5ISQ - chain X; structure by X-ray diffraction, 1.90 A resolution.

== Chain X ==
Molecule: Dihydrofolate reductase
From: Staphylococcus aureus
Notes: EC 1.5.1.3
UniProtKB: P0A017 (DYR_STAAU); residues 1-157 here correspond to UniProt positions 2-158 (UniProt number = residue number + 1)
Sequence (160 residues; row label = number of the first residue in the row):
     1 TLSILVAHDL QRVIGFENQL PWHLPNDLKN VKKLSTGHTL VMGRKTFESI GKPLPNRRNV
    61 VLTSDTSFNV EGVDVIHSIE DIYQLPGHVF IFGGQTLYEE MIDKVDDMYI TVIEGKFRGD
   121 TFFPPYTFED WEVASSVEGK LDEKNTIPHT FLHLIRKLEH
Unresolved in the structure: 158-160
Construct notes: engineered mutation N30 (His31 in P0A017), Y98 (Phe99 in P0A017); expression tag (158-160)
Residues lining bound ligands:
  - NADP (NAP; NADP nicotinamide-adenine-dinucleotide phosphate): V6, A7, I14, G15, F16, N18, Q19, L20, W22, G43, R44, K45, T46, L62, T63, S64, D65, H77, I79, F92, G93, G94, Q95, T96, L97, Y98, E100, T121
  - ucp1106 (U06; 4-[3-[3-[2,4-bis(azanyl)-6-ethyl-pyrimidin-5-yl]prop-2-ynyl]-4-methoxy-phenyl]benzoic acid): L5, V6, A7, N18, Q19, L20, D27, L28, V31, T46, S49, I50, L54, F92, Y98, T111
UniProt features mapped onto this chain:
  - binding site (substrate): L5, V6, D27, S49, R57, F92
  - binding site (NADP(+)): V6, A7, I14 to Q19, G43 to T46, L62 to D65, F92 to L97, E100, T121

== In short ==
Chain X binds NADP and ucp1106. Curated annotation (UniProt) lists 6 substrate-binding residues and 24
NADP+-binding residues.
Chain X is Dihydrofolate reductase (Staphylococcus aureus); the structure, Staphylococcus aureus H30N, F98Y
Dihydrofolate Reductase mutant complexed with beta-NADPH and
3'-(3-(2,4-diamino-6-ethylpyrimidin-5-yl)prop-2-yn-1-yl)-4'-methoxy-[1,1'-biphenyl]-4-carboxylic acid
(UCP1106), was determined by X-ray diffraction together with 5ISP and 5IST from the same study.
